4GXJ - chains A and T of the 4 polymer chains in the assembly; structure by X-ray diffraction, 2.20 A resolution.

[Chain A]
Name: DNA polymerase beta
Organism: Homo sapiens
Notes: EC 2.7.7.7, 4.2.99.-
UniProt: P06746 (DPOLB_HUMAN); residue numbers follow UniProt; this construct covers 1-335
Amino-acid sequence (335 residues; each row starts with the number of its first residue):
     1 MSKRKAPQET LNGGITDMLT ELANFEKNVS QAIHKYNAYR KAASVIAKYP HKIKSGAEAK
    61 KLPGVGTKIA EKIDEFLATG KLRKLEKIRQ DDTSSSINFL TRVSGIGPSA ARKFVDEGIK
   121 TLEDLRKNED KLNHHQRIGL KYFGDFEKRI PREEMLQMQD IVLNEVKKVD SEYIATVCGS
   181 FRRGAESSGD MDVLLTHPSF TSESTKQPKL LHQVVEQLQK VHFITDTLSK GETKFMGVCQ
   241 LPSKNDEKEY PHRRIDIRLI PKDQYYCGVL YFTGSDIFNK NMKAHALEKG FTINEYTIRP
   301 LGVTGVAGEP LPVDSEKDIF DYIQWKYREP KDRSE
Unresolved in the structure: 1-9, 205-208, 247-248, 302-306
Construct notes: engineered mutation Lys283 (Arg in P06746)
Bound ions: Mn2+ site 1 near His51 (its only coordinating residue here); Na+: Thr101, Val103, Ile106 (shared with 1 residue of chain P); Mn2+ site 2: Asp190, Asp192, Asp256 (together with 6CF) (shared with 1 residue of chain P); Mn2+ site 3: Asp190, Asp192 (together with 6CF); Mn2+ site 4 near Asp314 (its only coordinating residue here)
Small-molecule neighbours: 6CF (2'-deoxy-5'-O-[(S)-{difluoro[(S)-hydroxy(phosphonooxy)phosphoryl]methyl}(hydroxy)phosphoryl]cytidine): Arg149, Gly179, Ser180, Arg183, Ser188, Gly189, Asp190, Asp192, Asp256, Tyr271, Phe272, Thr273, Gly274, Ser275, Asp276, Asn279
Curated features (UniProtKB/Swiss-Prot):
  - region: Arg183 to Asp192 (DNA-binding)
  - active site: Lys72 (Nucleophile)
  - binding site (K(+)): Lys60, Leu62, Val65, Thr101, Val103, Ile106
  - binding site (Na(+)): Lys60, Leu62, Val65, Thr101, Val103, Ile106
  - binding site (dATP): Arg149, Ser180, Arg183, Gly189, Asp190
  - binding site (dCTP): Arg149, Ser180, Arg183, Gly189, Asp190
  - binding site (dGTP): Arg149, Ser180, Arg183, Gly189, Asp190, Asp192
  - binding site (dTTP): Arg149, Ser180, Arg183, Gly189, Asp190
  - binding site (Mg(2+)): Asp190, Asp192, Asp256
  - modified residue: Lys72 (N6-acetyllysine), Arg83 (Omega-N-methylarginine), Arg152 (Omega-N-methylarginine)
  - cross-link (Glycyl lysine isopeptide (Lys-Gly)): Lys41 (interchain with G-Cter in ubiquitin), Lys61 (interchain with G-Cter in ubiquitin), Lys81 (interchain with G-Cter in ubiquitin)
From the paper describing this entry:
  - Mn2+ coordination: Asp190
  - mutagenesis - R283K: decreased catalytic activity on incoming dATP
  - mutagenesis - R283K: unchanged catalytic activity on non-damaged guanine
  - mutagenesis - R283K: decreased catalytic activity on 8-oxoG

[Chain T]
Molecule: 16-nt DNA strand
Sequence (16 nucleotides; row label = number of the first residue in the row):
     1 CCGACGTCGC ATCAGC
Modified residues: 8OG (8-oxo-2'-deoxy-guanosine-5'-monophosphate) at position 6
Bound ions: Mn2+ near DG3 (its only coordinating residue here)

[Interface between chain A and chain T]
Contacting residue pairs (23):
  His34(A) - DC5(T)  stacking on the base
  Asn133(A) - DT12(T)  sugar contact
  Ser229(A) - DC10(T)  phosphate contact
  Ser229(A) - DA11(T)  phosphate contact
  Lys230(A) - DC10(T)  hydrogen bond to the phosphate
  Lys230(A) - DA11(T)  hydrogen bond to the phosphate
  Gly231(A) - DC10(T)  phosphate contact
  Glu232(A) - DC10(T)  hydrogen bond to the phosphate
  Thr233(A) - DG9(T)  hydrogen bond to the phosphate
  Thr233(A) - DC10(T)  hydrogen bond to the phosphate
  Lys234(A) - DG9(T)  hydrogen bond to the base
  Lys234(A) - DC10(T)  hydrogen bond to the phosphate
  Arg258(A) - DG9(T)  sugar contact
  Asn279(A) - 8OG_6(T)  base contact
  Lys280(A) - 8OG_6(T)  salt bridge to the phosphate
  Lys283(A) - 8OG_6(T)  base contact
  Thr292(A) - DT7(T)  hydrogen bond to the phosphate
  Ile293(A) - DT7(T)  sugar contact
  Asn294(A) - DT7(T)  phosphate contact
  Asn294(A) - DC8(T)  hydrogen bond to the phosphate
  Glu295(A) - DC8(T)  sugar contact
  Tyr296(A) - DC8(T)  phosphate contact
  Tyr296(A) - DG9(T)  hydrogen bond to the phosphate
Also at the interface, not in a pair above, chain A (22 interface residues in all): His134, Leu228, Tyr271, Ala284, Leu287

[Overview]
Chain A and chain T form an interface of 22 and 8 residues respectively, with 10 hydrogen bonds, 1 salt bridge
and 1 aromatic stacking contact. Polar pairs include Lys234(A)-DG9(T), Lys230(A)-DC10(T) and
Lys230(A)-DA11(T). Ligands of chain A: compound 6CF. The paper reports that R283K of chain A reduces catalytic
activity on incoming dATP; Mn2+ coordination by Asp190(A).
Chain A is DNA polymerase beta (Homo sapiens) and chain T is a 16-nt DNA strand; the structure, R283K DNA
polymerase beta ternary complex with a templating 8OG and incoming dCTP analog, was determined by X-ray
diffraction together with 4GXI and 4GXK from the same study.
